6WTI - chains B and D of the 4 polymer chains in the assembly; structure by electron microscopy, 2.38 A resolution.

== Chain B ==
Name: Ubiquinol oxidase subunit 2
From: Escherichia coli
UniProtKB: A0A024L5V9 (A0A024L5V9_ECOLX); residue numbers follow UniProt; this construct covers 1-315
Sequence (315 residues; each row starts with the number of its first residue):
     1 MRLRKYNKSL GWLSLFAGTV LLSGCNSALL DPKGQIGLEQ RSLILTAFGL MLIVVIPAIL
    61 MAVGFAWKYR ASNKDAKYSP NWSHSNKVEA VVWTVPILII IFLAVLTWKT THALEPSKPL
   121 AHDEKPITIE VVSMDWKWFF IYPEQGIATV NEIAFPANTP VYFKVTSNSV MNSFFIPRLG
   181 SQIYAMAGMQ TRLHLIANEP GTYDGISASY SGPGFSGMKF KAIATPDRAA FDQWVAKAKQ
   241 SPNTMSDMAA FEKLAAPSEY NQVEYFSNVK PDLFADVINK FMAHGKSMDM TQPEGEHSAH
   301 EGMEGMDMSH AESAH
Disordered / not traced: 1-23, 286-315
Residues lining bound ligands:
  - 1,2-Distearoyl-sn-glycerophosphoethanolamine (3PE): I100, I101, A104, V105, W108
  - heme o (HEO): M51, V54, V55, A58, P96, I100

== Chain D ==
Name: Cytochrome o ubiquinol oxidase, subunit IV
From: Escherichia coli
Notes: EC 1.10.3.-
UniProtKB: I2RK84 (I2RK84_ECOLX); residue numbers follow UniProt; this construct covers 1-109
Sequence (109 residues; each row starts with the number of its first residue):
     1 MSHSTDHSGA SHGSVKTYMT GFILSIILTV IPFWMVMTGA ASPAVILGTI LAMAVVQVLV
    61 HLVCFLHMNT KSDEGWNMTA FVFTVLIIAI LVVGSIWIMW NLNYNMMMH
Disordered / not traced: 1-10
Residues lining bound ligands:
  - 1,2-Distearoyl-sn-glycerophosphoethanolamine (3PE), molecule 1: W76, A80, F83, T84
  - 1,2-Distearoyl-sn-glycerophosphoethanolamine (3PE), molecule 2: F81, V85, I88, A89, V92, V93, I96

== How chain B and chain D interact ==
Residue-residue contacts (13):
  M186(B) - M106(D)  hydrophobic
  M189(B) - M106(D)  hydrophobic
  Q190(B) - N105(D)
  Q190(B) - M106(D)  hydrogen bond (backbone-backbone)
  Q190(B) - M107(D)
  Q190(B) - M108(D)
  T191(B) - M106(D)
  I278(B) - M108(D)  hydrophobic
  N279(B) - M108(D)
  A283(B) - M108(D)
  H284(B) - M107(D)
  H284(B) - M108(D)
  G285(B) - M107(D)
Other interface residues (no listed pair), chain D (5 interface residues in all): H109

== In short ==
9 residues of chain B face 5 of chain D across their interface; the contacts include 1 hydrogen bond. Its one
hydrogen bond, Q190(B)-M106(D), is backbone to backbone. Ligands of chain B: heme o and
1,2-Distearoyl-sn-glycerophosphoethanolamine. Ligands of chain D:
1,2-Distearoyl-sn-glycerophosphoethanolamine.
Chain B is Ubiquinol oxidase subunit 2 and chain D is Cytochrome o ubiquinol oxidase, subunit IV, both from
Escherichia coli; the structure, The Cryo-EM structure of the ubiquinol oxidase from Escherichia coli, was
determined by electron microscopy (same publication as 6WU6 and 7JZ2).
